Entry 8IYZ (X-ray diffraction, 1.99 A resolution); this record covers chain A.

== Chain A ==
Protein: Green fluorescent protein
Source organism: Aequorea victoria
UniProtKB: P42212 (GFP_AEQVI); aligned to UniProt positions 2-238 over residues 2-238
Sequence (243 residues; row label = number of the first residue in the row; note: 2 numbers in that range are skipped by the numbering (no residue carries them; nothing is unmodelled there); numbering starts at 0):
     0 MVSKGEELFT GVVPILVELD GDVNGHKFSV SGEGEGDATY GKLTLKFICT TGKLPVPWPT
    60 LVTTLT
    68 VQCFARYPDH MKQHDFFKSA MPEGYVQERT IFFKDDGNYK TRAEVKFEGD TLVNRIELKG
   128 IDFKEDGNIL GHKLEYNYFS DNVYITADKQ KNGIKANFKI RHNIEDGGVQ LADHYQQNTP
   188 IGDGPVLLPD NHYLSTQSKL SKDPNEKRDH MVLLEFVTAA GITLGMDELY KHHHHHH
Disordered / not traced: 0-2, 230-244
Differences from the reference sequence: initiating methionine (0); expression tag (1, 239-244); engineered mutation Leu64 (Phe in P42212), Ala72 (Ser in P42212), Phe146 (Asn in P42212), Asp148 (His in P42212), Thr153 (Met in P42212), Ala163 (Val in P42212), Gly175 (Ser in P42212), Lys206 (Ala in P42212), Leu231 (His in P42212); chromophore (65, 65)
Modified positions: Thr65 (chromophore; CRF)
Glycans and other covalent adducts: covalent link Thr65-Val68

== In short ==
Chain A is Green fluorescent protein (Aequorea victoria); the structure, mTurquoise2 S65T, was determined by
X-ray diffraction together with 8IYY, 8IZ0, 8IZ1, 8IZ2 and 8IZ3 from the same study.
